PDB entry 4GKJ | X-ray diffraction, 3.30 A resolution | chains A and L of the 23 polymer chains in the assembly

Chain A:
Molecule: 16S rRNA
Source organism: Thermus thermophilus
Sequence (1513 nucleotides; row label = number of the first residue in the row; note: 4 numbers in that range are skipped by the numbering (no residue carries them; nothing is unmodelled there)):
     5 UGGAGAGUUU GAUCCUGGCU CAGGGUGAAC GCUGGCGGCG UGCCUAAGAC AUGCAAGUCG
    65 UGCGGGCCGC GGGGUUUUAC UCCGUGGUCA GCGGCGGACG GGUGAGUAAC GCGUGGGUGA
   125 CCUACCCGGA AGAGGGGGAC AACCCGGGGA AACUCGGGCU AAUCCCCCAU GUGGACCCGC
   185 CCCUUGGGGU GUGUCCAAAG GGCUUUGCCC GCUUCCGGAU GGGCCCGCGU CCCAUCAGCU
   245 AGUUGGUGGG GUAAUGGCCC ACCAAGGCGA CGACGGGUAG CCGGUCUGAG AGGAUGGCCG
   305 GCCACAGGGG CACUGAGACA CGGGCCCCAC UCCUACGGGA GGCAGCAGUU AGGAAUCUUC
   365 CGCAAUGGGC GCAAGCCUGA CGGAGCGACG CCGCUUGGAG GAAGAAGCCC UUCGGGGUGU
   425 AAACUCCUGA ACCCGGGACG AAACCCCCGA CGAGGGGACU GACGGUACCG GGGUAAUAGC
   485 GCCGGCCAAC UCCGUGCCAG CAGCCGCGGU AAUACGGAGG GCGCGAGCGU UACCCGGAUU
   545 CACUGGGCGU AAAGGGCGUG UAGGCGGCCU GGGGCGUCCC AUGUGAAAGA CCACGGCUCA
   605 ACCGUGGGGG AGCGUGGGAU ACGCUCAGGC UAGACGGUGG GAGAGGGUGG UGGAAUUCCC
   665 GGAGUAGCGG UGAAAUGCGC AGAUACCGGG AGGAACGCCG AUGGCGAAGG CAGCCACCUG
   725 GUCCACCCGU GACGCUGAGG CGCGAAAGCG UGGGGAGCAA ACCGGAUUAG AUACCCGGGU
   785 AGUCCACGCC CUAAACGAUG CGCGCUAGGU CUCUGGGUCU CCUGGGGGCC GAAGCUAACG
   845 CGUUAAGCGC GCCGCCUGGG GAGUACGGCC GCAAGGCUGA AACUCAAAGG AAUUGACGGG
   905 GGCCCGCACA AGCGGUGGAG CAUGUGGUUU AAUUCGAAGC AACGCGAAGA ACCUUACCAG
   965 GCCUUGACAU GCUAGGGAAC CCGGGUGAAA GCCUGGGGUG CCCCGCGAGG GGAGCCCUAG
  1025 CACAGGUGCU GCAUGGCCGU CGUCAGCUCG UGCCGUGAGG UGUUGGGUUA AGUCCCGCAA
  1085 CGAGCGCAAC CCCCGCCGUU AGUUGCCAGC GGUUCGGCCG GGCACUCUAA CGGGACUGCC
  1145 CGCGAAAGCG GGAGGAAGGA GGGGACGACG UCUGGUCAGC AUGGCCCUUA CGGCCUGGGC
  1205 GACACACGUG CUACAAUGCC CACUACAAAG CGAUGCCACC CGGCAACGGG GAGCUAAUCG
  1265 CAAAAAGGUG GGCCCAGUUC GGAUUGGGGU CUGCAACCCG ACCCCAUGAA GCCGGAAUCG
  1325 CUAGUAAUCG CGGAUCAGCC AUGCCGCGGU GAAUACGUUC CCGGGCCUUG UACACACCGC
  1385 CCGUCACGCC AUGGGAGCGG GCUCUACCCG AAGUCGCCGG GAGCCUACGG GCAGGCGCCG
  1445 AGGGUAGGGC CCGUGACUGG GGCGAAGUCG UAACAAGGUA GCUGUACCGG AAGGUGCGGC
  1505 UGGAUCA
  1516 CUUUCU
Construct notes: insertion (1005, 1013, 1225-1226); conflict U1517 (C1508 in 48256), U1519 (C1510 in 48256)
Bound ions: Mg2+ site 1 near U12 (its only coordinating residue here); Mg2+ site 2 near G21 (its only coordinating residue here); Mg2+ site 3 near C48 (its only coordinating residue here); Mg2+ site 4 near A53 (its only coordinating residue here); Mg2+ site 5: A109, G110, G284; Mg2+ site 6 near G115 (its only coordinating residue here); Mg2+ site 7 near G133 (its only coordinating residue here); Mg2+ site 8 near G152 (its only coordinating residue here); Mg2+ site 9 near A201 (its only coordinating residue here); Mg2+ site 10 near G246 (its only coordinating residue here); Mg2+ site 11 near G252 (its only coordinating residue here); Mg2+ site 12: G255, U256; 54 more Mg2+ sites not listed
Residues lining bound ligands: paromomycin (PAR): G1387, U1388, C1389, A1390, C1391, C1467, G1468, A1469, A1470, G1471, U1472, C1473

Chain L:
Molecule: 30S ribosomal protein S12
Source organism: Thermus thermophilus
Reference sequence: Q5SHN3 (RS12_THET8); residues 5-128 here correspond to UniProt positions 2-125 (UniProt number = residue number - 3)
Chain sequence (124 residues; each row starts with the number of its first residue):
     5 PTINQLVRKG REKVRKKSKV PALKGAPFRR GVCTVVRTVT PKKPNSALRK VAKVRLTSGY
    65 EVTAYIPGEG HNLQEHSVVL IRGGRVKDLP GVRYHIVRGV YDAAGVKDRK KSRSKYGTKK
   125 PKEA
Curated features (UniProtKB/Swiss-Prot):
  - modified residue: Asp92 (3-methylthioaspartic acid)

Interface between chain A and chain L:
Residue-residue contacts - 136 pairs, chain A then chain L:
  U24(A) - Lys23(L)  salt bridge to the phosphate
  A33(A) - Phe32(L)  base contact
  C34(A) - Phe32(L)  sugar contact
  C34(A) - Val101(L)  sugar contact
  C34(A) - Val104(L)  phosphate contact
  G35(A) - Val104(L)  sugar contact
  G35(A) - Ser118(L)  hydrogen bond to the sugar
  G35(A) - Gly121(L)  sugar contact
  C36(A) - Arg117(L)  hydrogen bond to the sugar
  C36(A) - Ser118(L)  sugar contact
  C36(A) - Thr122(L)  sugar contact
  C36(A) - Lys123(L)  salt bridge to the phosphate
  C36(A) - Lys124(L)  hydrogen bond to the phosphate
  U37(A) - Lys123(L)  phosphate contact
  U37(A) - Lys124(L)  hydrogen bond to the phosphate
  U49(A) - Lys28(L)  sugar contact
  G297(A) - Lys17(L)  sugar contact
  G357(A) - Arg33(L)  phosphate contact
  G357(A) - Arg34(L)  salt bridge to the phosphate
  G357(A) - Thr61(L)  phosphate contact
  A358(A) - Lys28(L)  base contact
  A358(A) - Ala30(L)  base contact
  A358(A) - Pro31(L)  base contact
  A358(A) - Phe32(L)  base contact
  A358(A) - Arg33(L)  salt bridge to the phosphate
  A358(A) - Arg34(L)  salt bridge to the phosphate
  A358(A) - Thr61(L)  hydrogen bond to the phosphate
  A358(A) - Leu84(L)  sugar contact
  A358(A) - Tyr105(L)  sugar contact
  A359(A) - Lys28(L)  base contact
  G483(A) - Lys124(L)  salt bridge to the phosphate
  C484(A) - Arg117(L)  salt bridge to the phosphate
  C484(A) - Ser118(L)  hydrogen bond to the phosphate
  C484(A) - Lys124(L)  salt bridge to the phosphate
  G485(A) - Lys115(L)  phosphate contact
  G485(A) - Ser116(L)  phosphate contact
  G485(A) - Arg117(L)  hydrogen bond to the phosphate
  G485(A) - Ser118(L)  hydrogen bond to the phosphate
  G485(A) - Lys119(L)  phosphate contact
  C486(A) - Ser116(L)  hydrogen bond to the phosphate
  C486(A) - Lys119(L)  salt bridge to the phosphate
  C501(A) - Pro48(L)  base contact
  C501(A) - Ser50(L)  sugar contact
  C502(A) - Ser50(L)  hydrogen bond to the phosphate
  C502(A) - Ala51(L)  phosphate contact
  A503(A) - Ala51(L)  phosphate contact
  A503(A) - Leu52(L)  hydrogen bond to the phosphate
  A503(A) - Lys54(L)  salt bridge to the phosphate
  A503(A) - Glu73(L)  phosphate contact
  G504(A) - Leu52(L)  phosphate contact
  G504(A) - Arg53(L)  hydrogen bond to the base
  G504(A) - Lys54(L)  salt bridge to the phosphate
  G504(A) - Gly72(L)  phosphate contact
  G504(A) - Glu73(L)  phosphate contact
  C505(A) - Asn49(L)  base contact
  C505(A) - Arg53(L)  base contact
  C505(A) - Tyr69(L)  hydrogen bond to the phosphate
  C505(A) - Pro71(L)  phosphate contact
  C505(A) - Gly72(L)  hydrogen bond to the phosphate
  C505(A) - Asp92(L)  base contact
  C505(A) - Tyr120(L)  sugar contact
  A506(A) - Arg53(L)  base contact
  A506(A) - Val90(L)  base contact
  A506(A) - Lys91(L)  base contact
  A506(A) - Asp92(L)  base contact
  A506(A) - Tyr120(L)  phosphate contact
  C509(A) - Lys91(L)  salt bridge to the phosphate
  G510(A) - Asn49(L)  hydrogen bond to the base
  G510(A) - Asp92(L)  base contact
  C511(A) - Asn49(L)  hydrogen bond to the base
  G512(A) - Pro48(L)  base contact
  G512(A) - Asn49(L)  base contact
  G512(A) - Ser50(L)  hydrogen bond to the base
  G512(A) - Ala51(L)  base contact
  G520(A) - Glu73(L)  sugar contact
  G520(A) - Arg113(L)  salt bridge to the phosphate
  G521(A) - Arg113(L)  salt bridge to the phosphate
  G521(A) - Lys114(L)  hydrogen bond to the phosphate
  G521(A) - Lys115(L)  hydrogen bond to the phosphate
  A522(A) - Lys114(L)  phosphate contact
  A522(A) - Lys115(L)  salt bridge to the phosphate
  G533(A) - Lys119(L)  sugar contact
  U534(A) - Arg86(L)  sugar contact
  U535(A) - Pro31(L)  hydrogen bond to the sugar
  U535(A) - Phe32(L)  base contact
  U535(A) - Arg86(L)  hydrogen bond to the sugar
  U535(A) - Gly87(L)  sugar contact
  A536(A) - Val24(L)  phosphate contact
  A536(A) - Gly29(L)  hydrogen bond to the sugar
  A536(A) - Pro31(L)  sugar contact
  C537(A) - Ser22(L)  hydrogen bond to the phosphate
  C537(A) - Val24(L)  phosphate contact
  C545(A) - Arg15(L)  base contact
  C545(A) - Glu16(L)  hydrogen bond to the sugar
  C545(A) - Lys17(L)  sugar contact
  C545(A) - Val18(L)  phosphate contact
  A546(A) - Arg15(L)  phosphate contact
  A546(A) - Lys17(L)  salt bridge to the phosphate
  C547(A) - Leu10(L)  phosphate contact
  C547(A) - Arg15(L)  salt bridge to the phosphate
  G550(A) - Pro5(L)  base contact
  G550(A) - Arg15(L)  hydrogen bond to the base
  G551(A) - Pro5(L)  base contact
  G568(A) - Asn8(L)  hydrogen bond to the sugar
  C856(A) - Thr6(L)  base contact
  C856(A) - Asn8(L)  phosphate contact
  C857(A) - Thr6(L)  hydrogen bond to the phosphate
  C857(A) - Asn8(L)  hydrogen bond to the phosphate
  C857(A) - Gln9(L)  phosphate contact
  C857(A) - Arg12(L)  salt bridge to the phosphate
  G858(A) - Gln9(L)  hydrogen bond to the phosphate
  G858(A) - Arg12(L)  salt bridge to the phosphate
  G858(A) - Lys13(L)  salt bridge to the phosphate
  C859(A) - Pro5(L)  base contact
  C859(A) - Lys13(L)  salt bridge to the phosphate
  C860(A) - Arg15(L)  base contact
  U861(A) - Arg15(L)  base contact
  A886(A) - Lys21(L)  salt bridge to the phosphate
  C887(A) - Arg97(L)  salt bridge to the phosphate
  U888(A) - Gly95(L)  phosphate contact
  U888(A) - Arg97(L)  salt bridge to the phosphate
  C889(A) - Pro94(L)  phosphate contact
  A890(A) - Lys46(L)  salt bridge to the phosphate
  A890(A) - Lys47(L)  salt bridge to the phosphate
  A890(A) - Lys91(L)  salt bridge to the phosphate
  C1393(A) - Arg41(L)  sugar contact
  C1393(A) - Lys57(L)  hydrogen bond to the phosphate
  C1394(A) - Lys57(L)  salt bridge to the phosphate
  A1395(A) - Glu65(L)  phosphate contact
  C1467(A) - Pro94(L)  sugar contact
  G1468(A) - Thr44(L)  sugar contact
  G1468(A) - Pro45(L)  phosphate contact
  G1468(A) - Lys46(L)  sugar contact
  A1469(A) - Lys46(L)  phosphate contact
  A1469(A) - Lys47(L)  hydrogen bond to the phosphate
  A1469(A) - Ser50(L)  hydrogen bond to the base
Interface residues without a listed pair, chain A (64 interface residues in all): A32, C48, G296, A298, G507, C508, C538, A885
Interface residues without a listed pair, chain L (71 interface residues in all): Ile7, Lys20, Pro25, Gly74, Arg89, Gly103

Summary:
Chain A and chain L form an interface of 64 and 71 residues respectively, with 32 hydrogen bonds and 28 salt
bridges. Polar contacts include G504(A)-Arg53(L), G510(A)-Asn49(L) and C511(A)-Asn49(L). Bound to chain A:
paromomycin. A109(A), G110(A) and G284(A) form the Mg2+ site 5.
Here chain A is 16S rRNA and chain L is 30S ribosomal protein S12, both from Thermus thermophilus. Entry 4GKJ
(Structure of the Thermus thermophilus 30S ribosomal subunit complexed with a human mitochondrial anticodon
stem loop ...) was determined by X-ray diffraction (same publication as 4GKK).
